Entry 9B1V (X-ray diffraction, 1.55 A resolution); this record covers chain A.

== Chain A ==
Molecule: Putative ABC transporter periplasmic solute-binding protein
Organism: Methylorubrum extorquens
UniProt: B7KXB5 (B7KXB5_METC4); residues 28-331 here = UniProt positions 28-331
Sequence (310 residues; each row starts with the number of its first residue):
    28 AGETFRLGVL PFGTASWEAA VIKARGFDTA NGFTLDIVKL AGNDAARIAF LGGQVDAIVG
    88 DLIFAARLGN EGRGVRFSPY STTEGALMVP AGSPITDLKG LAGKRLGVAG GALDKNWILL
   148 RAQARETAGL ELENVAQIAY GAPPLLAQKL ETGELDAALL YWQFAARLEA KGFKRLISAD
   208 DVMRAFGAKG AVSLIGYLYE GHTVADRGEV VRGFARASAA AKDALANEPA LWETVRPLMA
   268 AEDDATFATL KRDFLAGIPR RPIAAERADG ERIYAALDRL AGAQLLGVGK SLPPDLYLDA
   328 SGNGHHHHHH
Disordered / not traced: 28-29, 327-337
Sequence notes: conflict Ala192 (Cys in B7KXB5); expression tag (332-337)
Ion coordination: gadolinium ion site 1: Asn58, Lys278; gadolinium ion site 2: Asn70, Arg74; gadolinium ion site 3: Arg100, Val102, Gly228
Ligand contacts: pyrroloquinoline quinone (PQQ): Gly35, Val36, Leu37, Gly40, Thr41, Ala42, Ser43, Asn70, Val86, Gly87, Tyr107, Thr110, Glu111, Gly112, Lys142, Asn143, Tyr188, Trp189, Gln190, Ile222

== Summary ==
Chain A binds pyrroloquinoline quinone. Asn58 and Lys278 form the gadolinium ion site 1. Asn70 and Arg74
coordinate gadolinium ion site 2.
Chain A is Putative ABC transporter periplasmic solute-binding protein (Methylorubrum extorquens); the
structure, Crystal structure of PqqT with PQQ and Gd3+ bound, was determined by X-ray diffraction together
with 9B1U from the same study.
